9DM0 - chains A and I of the 8 polymer chains in the assembly; structure by electron microscopy, 2.90 A resolution.

[Chain A]
Molecule: Hemagglutinin
Organism: Influenza A virus (A/California/04/2009(H1N1))
Reference sequence: R9RVT8 (R9RVT8_9INFA); the construct lacks a stretch of the UniProt sequence, so the offset changes along the chain: 10-55 = UniProt 17-62; 56-83 = UniProt 64-91; 84-92 = UniProt 93-101; 93-125 = UniProt 103-135; 3 more segments
Sequence (324 residues; numbered 10 to 325 plus 8 insertion-coded residues; the number before each row is that of its first residue; a row labelled like 125A-125C holds insertion residues (125A, then the next letters in order)):
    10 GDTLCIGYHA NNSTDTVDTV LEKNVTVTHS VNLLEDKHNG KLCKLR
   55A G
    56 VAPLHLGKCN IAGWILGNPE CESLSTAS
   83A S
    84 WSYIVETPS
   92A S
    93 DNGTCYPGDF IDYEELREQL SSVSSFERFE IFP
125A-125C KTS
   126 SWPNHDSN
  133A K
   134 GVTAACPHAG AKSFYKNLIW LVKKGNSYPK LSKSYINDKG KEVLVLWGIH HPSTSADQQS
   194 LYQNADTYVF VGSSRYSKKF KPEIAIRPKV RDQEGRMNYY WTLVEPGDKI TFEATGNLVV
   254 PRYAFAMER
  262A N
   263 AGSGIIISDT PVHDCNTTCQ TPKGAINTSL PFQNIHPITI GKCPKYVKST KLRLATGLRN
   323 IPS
Differences from the reference sequence: conflict Gly10 (Ala17 in R9RVT8), Ser186 (Pro200 in R9RVT8), Thr200 (Ala214 in R9RVT8)
Disulfide bonds: Cys52-Cys277, Cys64-Cys76, Cys97-Cys139, Cys281-Cys305
Glycans and other covalent adducts: N-acetylglucosamine (NAG) linked to Asn21, Asn33, Asn94, Asn278, Asn289

[Chain I]
Molecule: Hemagglutinin
Organism: Influenza A virus (A/California/04/2009(H1N1))
Reference sequence: A0A1D5AK66 (A0A1D5AK66_9INFA); residues 9-171 here correspond to UniProt positions 336-498 (UniProt number = residue number + 327)
Sequence (231 residues; each row starts with the number of its first residue; numbers below 1 keep their minus sign (Ile-3 is residue -3)):
    -3 IQSRGLFGAI AGFIEGGWTG MVDGWYGYHH QNEQGSGYAA DLKSTQNAID KITNKVNSVI
    57 EKMNTQFTAV GKEFNHLEKR IENLNKKVDD GFLDIWTYNA ELLVLLENER TLDYHDSNVK
   117 NLYEKVRSQL KNNAKEIGNG CFEFYHKCDN TCMESVKNGT YDYPKYSEEA KLNREEIDGS
   177 GYIPEAPRDG QAYVRKDGEW VLLSTFLGSG LNDIFEAQKI EWHEGHHHHH H
Disordered / not traced: -3 to 8, 172-227
Differences from the reference sequence: expression tag (-3 to 8, 172-227)
Disulfide bonds: Cys144-Cys148
Glycans and other covalent adducts: N-acetylglucosamine (NAG) linked to Asn154

[Chain A / chain I interface]
Contacting residue pairs (13):
  Asp104(A) with Leu73(I)
  Glu106(A) with Arg76(I)
  Glu107(A) with Leu73(I); Glu74(I); Lys75(I), hydrogen bond (side chain-backbone); Arg76(I), salt bridge
  Glu110(A) with Lys75(I); Arg76(I); Asn79(I), hydrogen bond
  Gln111(A) with His72(I), hydrogen bond (side chain-backbone); Lys75(I)
  Phe294(A) with Tyr94(I)
  Lys307(A) with Asp90(I), salt bridge
Other interface residues (no listed pair), chain A (8 interface residues in all): Trp234

[In short]
The chain A/chain I interface involves 8 residues from each chain, with 3 hydrogen bonds and 2 salt bridges.
Polar contacts include Glu107(A)-Arg76(I), Lys307(A)-Asp90(I) and Glu107(A)-Lys75(I). Covalently linked
N-acetylglucosamine: at Asn21(A), Asn33(A), Asn94(A), Asn278(A) and Asn289(A). N-acetylglucosamine is
covalently linked to Asn154(I).
Here chain A is Hemagglutinin and chain I is Hemagglutinin, both from Influenza A virus
(A/California/04/2009(H1N1)). Entry 9DM0 (Cryo-EM structure of the SFV009 3G01 Fab in complex with
A/California/04/2009) was determined by electron microscopy.
